PDB entry 5S5O | X-ray diffraction, 2.30 A resolution | chains B and F of the 6 polymer chains in the assembly

# Chain B
Protein: Tubulin beta-2B chain
Source organism: Bos taurus
UniProt: Q6B856 (TBB2B_BOVIN); the author numbering skips numbers that UniProt does not, so the offset changes along the chain: 1-42 = UniProt 1-42; 45-360 = UniProt 43-358; 369-455 = UniProt 359-445
Sequence (445 residues; each row starts with the number of its first residue; note: 10 numbers in that range are skipped by the numbering (no residue carries them; nothing is unmodelled there)):
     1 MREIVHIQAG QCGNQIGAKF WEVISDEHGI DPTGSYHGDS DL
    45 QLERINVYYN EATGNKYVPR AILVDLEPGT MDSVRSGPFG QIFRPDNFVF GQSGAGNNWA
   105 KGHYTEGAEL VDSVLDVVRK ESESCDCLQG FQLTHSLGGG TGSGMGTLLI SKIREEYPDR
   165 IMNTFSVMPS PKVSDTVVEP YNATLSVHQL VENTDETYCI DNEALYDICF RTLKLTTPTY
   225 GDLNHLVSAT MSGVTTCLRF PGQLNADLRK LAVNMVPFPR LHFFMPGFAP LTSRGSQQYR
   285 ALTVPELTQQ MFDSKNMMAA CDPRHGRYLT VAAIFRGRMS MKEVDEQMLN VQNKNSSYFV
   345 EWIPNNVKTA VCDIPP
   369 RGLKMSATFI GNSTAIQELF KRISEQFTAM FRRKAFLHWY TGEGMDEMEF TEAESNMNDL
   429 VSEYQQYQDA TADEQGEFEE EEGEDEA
Disordered / not traced: 279-280, 438-455
Bound ions: Mg2+: Gln11 (together with GDP); Ca2+: Glu113 (shared with 1 residue of chain C)
Residues lining bound ligands:
  - GDP (guanosine-5'-diphosphate): Gly10, Gln11, Cys12, Gln15, Ile16, Asp69, Ala99, Asn101, Ser140, Gly142, Gly143, Gly144, Thr145, Gly146, Ser147, Val171, Pro173, Val177, Asp179, Glu183, Asn206, Leu209, Tyr224, Leu227, Asn228
  - N-(4-sulfamoylphenyl)propanamide (WGY): Gly100, Asn101, Asn102, Lys105, Val182, Trp407, Tyr408
UniProt features mapped onto this chain:
  - motif: Met1 to Ile4 (MREI motif)
  - binding site (GTP): Gln11, Glu71, Ser140, Gly144, Thr145, Gly146, Asn206, Asn228
  - binding site (Mg(2+)): Glu71
  - modified residue: Ser40 (Phosphoserine), Thr57 (Phosphothreonine), Lys60 (N6-acetyllysine), Ser174 (Phosphoserine), Thr287 (Phosphothreonine), Thr292 (Phosphothreonine), Arg320 (Omega-N-methylarginine), Glu448 (5-glutamyl polyglutamate)
  - cross-link (Glycyl lysine isopeptide (Lys-Gly)): Lys60 (interchain with G-Cter in ubiquitin), Lys326 (interchain with G-Cter in ubiquitin)

# Chain F
Protein: Tubulin-Tyrosine Ligase
Source organism: Gallus gallus
UniProt: E1BQ43 (E1BQ43_CHICK); numbering as in UniProt (aligned over 1-378)
Sequence (384 residues; each row starts with the number of its first residue):
     1 MYTFVVRDEN SSVYAEVSRL LLATGQWKRL RKDNPRFNLM LGERNRLPFG RLGHEPGLVQ
    61 LVNYYRGADK LCRKASLVKL IKTSPELSES CTWFPESYVI YPTNLKTPVA PAQNGIRHLI
   121 NNTRTDEREV FLAAYNRRRE GREGNVWIAK SSAGAKGEGI LISSEASELL DFIDEQGQVH
   181 VIQKYLEKPL LLEPGHRKFD IRSWVLVDHL YNIYLYREGV LRTSSEPYNS ANFQDKTCHL
   241 TNHCIQKEYS KNYGRYEEGN EMFFEEFNQY LMDALNTTLE NSILLQIKHI IRSCLMCIEP
   301 AISTKHLHYQ SFQLFGFDFM VDEELKVWLI EVNGAPACAQ KLYAELCQGI VDVAISSVFP
   361 LADTGQKTSQ PTSIFIKLHH HHHH
Disordered / not traced: 106-124, 152-158, 363-370, 383-384
Differences from the reference sequence: expression tag (379-384)
Bound ions: Mg2+: Glu331 (together with AMP-PCP)
Residues lining bound ligands: AMP-PCP (ACP; phosphomethylphosphonic acid adenylate ester): Lys74, Pro95, Ile148, Lys150, Gln183, Lys184, Tyr185, Leu186, Lys198, Asp200, Arg202, Arg222, His239, Leu240, Thr241, Asn242, Asp318, Met320, Ile330, Glu331, Asn333

# How chain B and chain F interact
Residue-residue contacts (11):
  Arg311(B) with Arg31(F)
  Leu333(B) with Pro56(F); Gly57(F)
  Gln336(B) with Arg36(F), hydrogen bond
  Asn337(B) with Thr3(F); Arg36(F), hydrogen bond; Leu58(F)
  Lys338(B) with Met1(F)
  Ser340(B) with Leu30(F); Asn34(F), hydrogen bond
  Glu345(B) with Arg31(F), salt bridge
Interface residues without a listed pair, chain B (9 interface residues in all): Ser341, Asn349
Interface residues without a listed pair, chain F (10 interface residues in all): Glu55

# Overview
The interface between chain B and chain F involves 9 residues on one side and 10 on the other; the contacts
include 3 hydrogen bonds and 1 salt bridge. Among the polar pairs are Glu345(B)-Arg31(F), Gln336(B)-Arg36(F)
and Asn337(B)-Arg36(F). Ligands of chain B: GDP and N-(4-sulfamoylphenyl)propanamide.
Chain B is Tubulin beta-2B chain (Bos taurus) and chain F is Tubulin-Tyrosine Ligase (Gallus gallus); the
structure, Tubulin-Z27682767-complex, was determined by X-ray diffraction (same publication as 5S4L, 5S4M,
5S4N, 5S4O, 5S4P, 5S4Q and 52 further entries).
